8BIY - chains A and C; structure by X-ray diffraction, 1.61 A resolution.

Chain A (and C):
Protein: Histidine kinase
Organism: Geobacillus thermodenitrificans
Notes: EC 2.7.13.3; chain C of this document is another copy of the same molecule, construct and numbering; everything in this record applies to it too
UniProtKB: A0A1W6VSR4 (A0A1W6VSR4_GEOTD); numbering as in UniProt (aligned over 33-161)
Sequence (131 residues; each row starts with the number of its first residue):
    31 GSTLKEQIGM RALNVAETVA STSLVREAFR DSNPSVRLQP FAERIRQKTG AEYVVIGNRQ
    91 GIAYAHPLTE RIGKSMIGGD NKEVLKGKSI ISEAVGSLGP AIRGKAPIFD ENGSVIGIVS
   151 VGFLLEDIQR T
Not modelled in the structure: 31-32, 157-161 (chain C: 31-33, 158-161)
Construct notes: expression tag (31-32); variant Ser53 (Pro in A0A1W6VSR4); engineered mutation Ala93 (Arg in A0A1W6VSR4)
Ligand contacts:
  - 3-cyclohexyl-1-propylsulfonic acid (CXS), molecule 1: Arg41, Thr79, Gly80, Ala81, Glu82, Leu154, Glu156
  - 3-cyclohexyl-1-propylsulfonic acid (CXS), molecule 2: Arg60, Arg89, Asp140, Ser144, Val145, Ile146

Interface between chain A and chain C:
Residue-residue contacts (33):
  Thr33(A) - Leu34(C)
  Leu34(A) - Leu34(C)
  Gln37(A) - Leu34(C)
  Gln37(A) - Ile38(C)
  Gln37(A) - Arg41(C)  hydrogen bond
  Ile38(A) - Gln37(C)
  Met40(A) - Arg41(C)
  Arg41(A) - Gln37(C)  hydrogen bond
  Arg41(A) - Met40(C)
  Arg41(A) - Arg41(C)
  Arg41(A) - Asn44(C)  hydrogen bond
  Asn44(A) - Arg41(C)  hydrogen bond
  Asn44(A) - Val45(C)
  Asn44(A) - Thr79(C)  hydrogen bond (side chain-backbone)
  Asn44(A) - Phe153(C)
  Val45(A) - Asn44(C)
  Glu47(A) - Lys78(C)
  Thr48(A) - Thr48(C)
  Thr48(A) - Ile75(C)
  Thr48(A) - Thr79(C)
  Ser51(A) - Phe71(C)
  Ser51(A) - Ile75(C)
  Thr52(A) - Thr52(C)
  Ser53(A) - Leu54(C)
  Phe71(A) - Ser51(C)
  Arg74(A) - Ser51(C)
  Ile75(A) - Thr48(C)
  Ile75(A) - Ser51(C)
  Lys78(A) - Glu47(C)
  Thr79(A) - Asn44(C)  hydrogen bond (backbone-side chain)
  Thr79(A) - Glu47(C)
  Thr79(A) - Thr48(C)
  Phe153(A) - Asn44(C)
Interface residues without a listed pair, chain A (21 interface residues in all): Val49, Leu54
Interface residues without a listed pair, chain C (21 interface residues in all): Val49, Ser53, Arg56, Arg74

Summary:
Chain A and chain C each contribute 21 residues to their interface, with 6 hydrogen bonds. Polar pairs include
Gln37(A)-Arg41(C), Arg41(A)-Asn44(C) and Asn44(A)-Thr79(C). Chain A binds 3-cyclohexyl-1-propylsulfonic acid.
Both chains are Histidine kinase (Geobacillus thermodenitrificans). Entry 8BIY (Citrate-free extracytoplasmic
PAS domain mutant R93A of sensor histidine kinase CitA from Geobacillus thermodenitrificans) was determined by
X-ray diffraction (same publication as 8BGB).
